PDB entry 8VNT | X-ray diffraction, 1.62 A resolution | chains d and A of the 6 polymer chains in the assembly

[Chain d]
Molecule: 8-nt DNA strand
Sequence (8 nucleotides; numbered 514 to 521; the number before each row is that of its first residue):
   514 GAGAGTCA
Ion coordination: Mg2+: DG514 (shared with Asn119(A) of chain A; 1 residue of chain D)

[Chain A]
Name: Intron-encoded endonuclease I-PpoI
Organism: Physarum polycephalum
Notes: EC 3.1.-.-
Reference sequence: Q94702 (PPO1_PHYPO); residues 2-163 here = UniProt positions 2-163
Amino-acid sequence (162 residues; row label = number of the first residue in the row):
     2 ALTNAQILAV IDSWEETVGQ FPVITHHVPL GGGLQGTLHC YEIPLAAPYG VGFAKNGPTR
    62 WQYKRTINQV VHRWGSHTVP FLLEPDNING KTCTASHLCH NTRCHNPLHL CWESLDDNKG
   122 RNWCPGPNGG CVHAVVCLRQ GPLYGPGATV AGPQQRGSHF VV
Ion coordination: Zn2+ site 1: Cys41, Cys100, Cys105, His110; Mg2+: Asn119 (shared with 1 residue of chain D; DG514(d) of chain d); Zn2+ site 2: Cys125, Cys132, His134, Cys138
What the authors report for this chain:
  - catalytic residues: His78, His98
  - binding site for the 8-nt DNA strand (chain d): Arg61
  - mutagenesis - H78A/H98A, H98A: decreased catalytic activity
  - mutagenesis - H78A: unchanged catalytic activity
  - mutagenesis - H98A: abolished catalytic activity

[Chain d / chain A interface]
Contacting residue pairs - 21 pairs, chain d then chain A:
  DG514(d) with Arg61(A), salt bridge to the phosphate; Thr95(A), phosphate contact; Ala96(A), phosphate contact; Ser97(A), phosphate contact; His98(A), salt bridge to the phosphate; Thr103(A), phosphate contact; Leu116(A), sugar contact; Asn119(A), hydrogen bond to the phosphate
  DA515(d) with Asn57(A), base contact; Arg61(A), salt bridge to the phosphate; Thr79(A), phosphate contact; Thr95(A), phosphate contact; Ala96(A), hydrogen bond to the phosphate; Trp113(A), phosphate contact
  DG516(d) with Asn57(A), hydrogen bond to the base; Gln63(A), base contact; Gly76(A), hydrogen bond to the phosphate
  DA517(d) with Asn57(A), base contact; Gln63(A), hydrogen bond to the base; Arg74(A), hydrogen bond to the base
  DG518(d) with Arg74(A), hydrogen bond to the base
Other interface residues (no listed pair), chain A (16 interface residues in all): Trp75, His78

[Overview]
5 residues of chain d face 16 of chain A across their interface; the contacts include 7 hydrogen bonds and 3
salt bridges. Polar pairs include DG516(d)-Asn57(A), DA517(d)-Gln63(A) and DA517(d)-Arg74(A). Asn119(A) and
DG514(d) form the Mg2+ site. From the paper: catalytic residues His78(A) and His98(A); H78A/H98A and H98A of
chain A reduce catalytic activity.
Chain d is an 8-nt DNA strand and chain A is Intron-encoded endonuclease I-PpoI (Physarum polycephalum); the
structure, Homing endonuclease I-PpoI-DNA complex:reaction at pH6.0 (K+ MES) with 500 uM Mg2+ for 1800s, was
determined by X-ray diffraction together with 8VMO, 8VMP, 8VMQ, 8VMR, 8VMS, 8VMT and 35 further entries from
the same study.
